PDB entry 1SGF | X-ray diffraction, 3.15 A resolution | chains A and Y of the 6 polymer chains in the assembly

# Chain A
Protein: Nerve growth factor
Source organism: Mus musculus
Notes: EC 3.4.21.35
Reference sequence: P00757 (KLK4_MOUSE); the construct lacks a stretch of the UniProt sequence and is renumbered around it, so the offset changes along the chain: 13-36 = UniProt 17-40; 38-61 = UniProt 41-64; 63-75 = UniProt 65-77; 77-79 = UniProt 78-80; 6 more segments
Sequence (240 residues; numbered 13 to 246 plus 15 insertion-coded residues; 9 numbers in that range are skipped by the numbering (no residue carries them; nothing is unmodelled there); the number before each row is that of its first residue; a row labelled like 95A-95K holds insertion residues (95A, then the next letters in order)):
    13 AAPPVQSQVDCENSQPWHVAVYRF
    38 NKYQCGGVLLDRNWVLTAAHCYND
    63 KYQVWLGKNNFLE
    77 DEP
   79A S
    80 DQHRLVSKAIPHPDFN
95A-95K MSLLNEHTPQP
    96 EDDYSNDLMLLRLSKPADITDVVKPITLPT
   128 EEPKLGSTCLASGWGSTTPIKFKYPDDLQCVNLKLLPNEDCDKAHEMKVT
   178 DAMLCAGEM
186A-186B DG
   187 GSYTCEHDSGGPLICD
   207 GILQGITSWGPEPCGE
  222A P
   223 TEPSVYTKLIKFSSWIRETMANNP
Disordered / not traced: 13-24, 71-74, 77, 95E-95H, 140-146, 148-156
Modified / non-standard residues: Asn95 (glycosylation site)
Disulfide bonds: Cys42-Cys58, Cys136-Cys201, Cys168-Cys182, Cys191-Cys220
Bound ions: Zn2+: Glu75, His82 (shared with 2 residues of chain G)
Small-molecule neighbours: N-acetylglucosamine (NAG; 2-acetamido-2-deoxy-beta-D-glucopyranose): Asn95, Ser95B, Asp97
Swiss-Prot annotation at these positions:
  - region: Ala14 to Gln20 (Activation peptide homolog)
  - binding site (Zn(2+)): Glu75, His82

# Chain Y
Protein: Nerve growth factor
Source organism: Mus musculus
Notes: EC 3.4.21.35
Reference sequence: P01139 (NGF_MOUSE); residues 1-118 here correspond to UniProt positions 122-239 (UniProt number = residue number + 121)
Sequence (118 residues; numbered 1 to 118; the number before each row is that of its first residue):
     1 SSTHPVFHMGEFSVCDSVSVWVGDKTTATDIKGKEVTVLAEVNINNSVFR
    51 QYFFETKCRASNPVESGCRGIDSKHWNSYCTTTHTFVKALTTDEKQAAWR
   101 FIRIDTACVCVLSRKATR
Disordered / not traced: 1-7
Disulfide bonds: Cys15-Cys80, Cys58-Cys108, Cys68-Cys110
Swiss-Prot annotation at these positions:
  - binding site (a 1-acyl-sn-glycero-3-phospho-(1D-myo-inositol)): Arg50, Tyr52, Lys88
  - binding site (a 1-acyl-sn-glycero-3-phospho-L-serine): Arg50, Lys88

# How chain A and chain Y interact
Pairs across the interface (25; chain A residue first):
  Trp67(A) - His8(Y)
  Trp67(A) - Met9(Y)  hydrophobic
  Trp67(A) - Gly10(Y)
  Glu75(A) - His8(Y)
  Glu75(A) - Met9(Y)
  Asp80(A) - His8(Y)
  Asp80(A) - Met9(Y)
  Gln81(A) - Met9(Y)
  His82(A) - Met9(Y)
  Ile147(A) - Ser19(Y)
  Ile147(A) - Phe54(Y)  hydrophobic
  Gly187(A) - Gly23(Y)  hydrogen bond (backbone-backbone)
  Gly187(A) - Asp24(Y)  hydrogen bond (backbone-backbone)
  Ser188(A) - Trp21(Y)  hydrogen bond (side chain-backbone)
  Tyr189(A) - Val20(Y)
  Tyr189(A) - Trp21(Y)  hydrogen bond (backbone-backbone)
  Tyr189(A) - Tyr52(Y)  hydrophobic
  Cys191(A) - Ser19(Y)  hydrogen bond (backbone-backbone)
  Cys191(A) - Phe54(Y)  hydrophobic
  Cys220(A) - Trp21(Y)
  Cys220(A) - Phe54(Y)  hydrophobic
  Gly221(A) - Trp21(Y)
  Pro222A(A) - Trp21(Y)  hydrophobic
  Pro222A(A) - Tyr52(Y)  hydrophobic
  Thr223(A) - Tyr52(Y)
Interface residues without a listed pair, chain A (17 interface residues in all): Leu68, Lys70, Thr190
Interface residues without a listed pair, chain Y (11 interface residues in all): Val22
The authors on this interface:
  - interface residues, chain A: Gly187(A)

# Overview
Chain A and chain Y form an interface of 17 and 11 residues respectively, with 5 hydrogen bonds. Among the
polar pairs are Ser188(A)-Trp21(Y), Gly187(A)-Gly23(Y) and Gly187(A)-Asp24(Y). Bound to chain A:
N-acetylglucosamine. The paper reports the interface residue Gly187(A).
Here chain A is Nerve growth factor and chain Y is Nerve growth factor, both from Mus musculus. Entry 1SGF
(Crystal structure of 7S ngf: A complex of nerve growth factor with four binding proteins (serine ...) was
determined by X-ray diffraction.
